6PIS - chains A and B of the 6 polymer chains in the assembly; structure by X-ray diffraction, 2.77 A resolution.

Chain A (and B):
Name: Potassium channel subfamily K member 4
Source organism: Mus musculus
Notes: chain B of this document is another copy of the same molecule, construct and numbering; everything in this record applies to it too
Reference sequence: O88454 (KCNK4_MOUSE); residues 27-301 here correspond to UniProt positions 1-275 (UniProt number = residue number - 26)
Chain sequence (310 residues; each row starts with the number of its first residue):
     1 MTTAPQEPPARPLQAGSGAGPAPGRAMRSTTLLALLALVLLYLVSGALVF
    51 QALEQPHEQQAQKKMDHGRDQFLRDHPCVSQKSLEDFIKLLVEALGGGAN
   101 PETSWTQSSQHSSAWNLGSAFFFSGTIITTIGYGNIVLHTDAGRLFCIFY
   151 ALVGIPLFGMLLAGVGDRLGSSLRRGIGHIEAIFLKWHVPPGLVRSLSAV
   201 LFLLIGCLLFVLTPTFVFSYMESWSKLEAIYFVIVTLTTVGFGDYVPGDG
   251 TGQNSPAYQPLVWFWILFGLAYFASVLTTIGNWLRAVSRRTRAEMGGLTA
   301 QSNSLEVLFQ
Not modelled in the structure: 1-27, 102-112, 248-258, 285-310 (chain B: 1-27, 102-111, 248-255, 285-310)
Differences from the reference sequence: expression tag (1-26, 302-310); engineered mutation Gln107 (Asn81 in O88454), Gln110 (Asn84 in O88454)
Swiss-Prot annotation at these positions:
  - region: Thr130 to Asn135 (Selectivity filter 1), Thr239 to Asp244 (Selectivity filter 2)
  - binding site (K(+)): Thr130, Ile131, Gly132, Tyr133, Thr239, Val240, Gly241, Phe242
Bound ions: K+ site 1: Thr130, Ile131, Thr239, Val240 (shared with Thr130(B), Ile131(B), Thr239(B), Val240(B) of chain B); K+ site 2: Thr130, Thr239 (shared with Thr130(B), Thr239(B) of chain B); K+ site 3: Ile131, Gly132, Val240, Gly241 (shared with Ile131(B), Gly132(B), Val240(B), Gly241(B) of chain B); K+ site 4: Gly132, Tyr133, Gly241, Phe242 (shared with Gly132(B), Tyr133(B), Gly241(B), Phe242(B) of chain B)

How chain A and chain B interact:
Disulfides between the chains: Cys78(A)-Cys78(B)
Residue-residue contacts (185; chain A residue first):
  Ser29(A) - Arg168(B)  hydrogen bond
  Leu32(A) - Leu161(B)
  Leu32(A) - Gly164(B)
  Leu32(A) - Arg168(B)
  Leu35(A) - Leu157(B)  hydrophobic
  Leu35(A) - Leu161(B)  hydrophobic
  Leu36(A) - Leu161(B)  hydrophobic
  Leu36(A) - Leu267(B)  hydrophobic
  Val39(A) - Leu157(B)  hydrophobic
  Val39(A) - Leu161(B)  hydrophobic
  Tyr42(A) - Tyr150(B)  hydrogen bond (side chain-backbone)
  Tyr42(A) - Val153(B)
  Tyr42(A) - Gly154(B)
  Leu43(A) - Phe121(B)  hydrophobic
  Leu43(A) - Ser124(B)
  Leu43(A) - Gly125(B)
  Leu43(A) - Ile128(B)  hydrophobic
  Leu43(A) - Tyr150(B)
  Gly46(A) - Tyr150(B)
  Ala47(A) - Ala120(B)
  Ala47(A) - Phe121(B)
  Ala47(A) - Ser124(B)  hydrogen bond (backbone-side chain)
  Leu48(A) - Leu117(B)  hydrophobic
  Val49(A) - Phe146(B)  hydrophobic
  Phe50(A) - Trp115(B)  hydrophobic
  Phe50(A) - Phe123(B)  hydrophobic
  Phe50(A) - Ser124(B)
  Phe50(A) - Ile127(B)  hydrophobic
  Phe50(A) - Phe146(B)  hydrophobic
  Gln51(A) - Trp115(B)
  Gln51(A) - Asn116(B)
  Gln51(A) - Leu117(B)  hydrogen bond (side chain-backbone)
  Leu53(A) - Thr140(B)
  Leu53(A) - Gly143(B)
  Glu54(A) - Trp115(B)
  Glu54(A) - Leu138(B)
  Glu54(A) - His139(B)  hydrogen bond (side chain-backbone)
  Glu54(A) - Thr140(B)  hydrogen bond
  Gln55(A) - Trp115(B)
  Gln55(A) - Asn116(B)
  His57(A) - Thr140(B)
  Glu58(A) - Ser113(B)  hydrogen bond
  Glu58(A) - Ala114(B)  hydrogen bond (side chain-backbone)
  Glu58(A) - Trp115(B)  hydrogen bond (side chain-backbone)
  Glu58(A) - Asn116(B)
  Gln60(A) - His139(B)
  Ala61(A) - Gly97(B)
  Ala61(A) - Ala99(B)
  Gln62(A) - Ala99(B)
  Gln62(A) - Asn100(B)  hydrogen bond (side chain-backbone)
  Lys64(A) - Leu90(B)
  Lys64(A) - Glu93(B)  salt bridge
  Met65(A) - Leu91(B)  hydrophobic
  Met65(A) - Ala94(B)  hydrophobic
  Met65(A) - Leu95(B)  hydrophobic
  Met65(A) - Ala99(B)  hydrophobic
  Gly68(A) - Leu90(B)
  Arg69(A) - Phe87(B)
  Arg69(A) - Pro101(B)
  Phe72(A) - Phe87(B)  hydrophobic
  His76(A) - Cys78(B)
  His76(A) - Val79(B)
  His76(A) - Ser83(B)  hydrogen bond
  Cys78(A) - His76(B)
  Cys78(A) - Cys78(B)  disulfide
  Val79(A) - His76(B)
  Val79(A) - Val79(B)  hydrophobic
  Ser83(A) - His76(B)  hydrogen bond
  Leu84(A) - Phe87(B)  hydrophobic
  Phe87(A) - Phe72(B)  hydrophobic
  Ile88(A) - Leu91(B)  hydrophobic
  Leu90(A) - Gly68(B)
  Leu91(A) - Met65(B)  hydrophobic
  Leu91(A) - Leu91(B)  hydrophobic
  Val92(A) - Leu95(B)  hydrophobic
  Val92(A) - Pro101(B)  hydrophobic
  Ala94(A) - Met65(B)  hydrophobic
  Leu95(A) - Val92(B)  hydrophobic
  Gly97(A) - His57(B)
  Gly97(A) - Ala61(B)
  Gly98(A) - Glu58(B)
  Ala99(A) - Gln62(B)
  Asn100(A) - Gln62(B)
  Pro101(A) - Met65(B)  hydrophobic
  Pro101(A) - Ile88(B)  hydrophobic
  Ala114(A) - Glu58(B)  hydrogen bond (backbone-side chain)
  Trp115(A) - Phe50(B)  hydrophobic
  Trp115(A) - Gln51(B)  hydrogen bond (backbone-side chain)
  Trp115(A) - Glu54(B)
  Trp115(A) - Gln55(B)
  Trp115(A) - Glu58(B)
  Asn116(A) - Gln51(B)
  Leu117(A) - Leu48(B)  hydrophobic
  Leu117(A) - Gln51(B)
  Ala120(A) - Ala47(B)
  Phe121(A) - Leu43(B)  hydrophobic
  Phe121(A) - Ala47(B)
  Phe123(A) - Phe50(B)  hydrophobic
  Phe123(A) - Phe242(B)  hydrophobic
  Ser124(A) - Leu43(B)
  Ser124(A) - Ala47(B)  hydrogen bond (side chain-backbone)
  Ser124(A) - Phe50(B)
  Gly125(A) - Leu43(B)
  Ile127(A) - Phe50(B)  hydrophobic
  Ile127(A) - Val240(B)
  Ile128(A) - Leu43(B)  hydrophobic
  Thr130(A) - Thr238(B)
  Thr130(A) - Thr239(B)
  Ile131(A) - Val240(B)
  Gly132(A) - Val240(B)
  Gly132(A) - Gly241(B)
  Gly132(A) - Phe242(B)
  Tyr133(A) - Phe242(B)
  Gly134(A) - Phe242(B)
  Val137(A) - Asp244(B)
  Leu138(A) - Phe50(B)  hydrophobic
  Leu138(A) - Glu54(B)
  Leu138(A) - Tyr231(B)
  His139(A) - Glu54(B)  hydrogen bond (backbone-side chain)
  His139(A) - His57(B)
  Thr140(A) - Leu53(B)
  Thr140(A) - Glu54(B)  hydrogen bond
  Thr140(A) - His57(B)
  Asp141(A) - Leu227(B)
  Ala142(A) - Leu53(B)
  Gly143(A) - Leu53(B)
  Arg144(A) - Leu227(B)
  Arg144(A) - Glu228(B)  salt bridge
  Arg144(A) - Tyr231(B)
  Arg144(A) - Tyr245(B)  hydrogen bond
  Phe146(A) - Val49(B)  hydrophobic
  Phe146(A) - Phe50(B)  hydrophobic
  Cys147(A) - Phe50(B)  hydrophobic
  Ile148(A) - Ile230(B)  hydrophobic
  Ile148(A) - Ile234(B)  hydrophobic
  Tyr150(A) - Tyr42(B)  hydrogen bond (backbone-side chain)
  Tyr150(A) - Leu43(B)
  Tyr150(A) - Gly46(B)
  Tyr150(A) - Phe50(B)  hydrophobic
  Leu152(A) - Phe273(B)  hydrophobic
  Leu152(A) - Ile280(B)
  Val153(A) - Tyr42(B)
  Val153(A) - Leu284(B)
  Gly154(A) - Tyr42(B)
  Ile155(A) - Thr238(B)
  Pro156(A) - Leu277(B)
  Pro156(A) - Ile280(B)  hydrophobic
  Pro156(A) - Leu284(B)  hydrophobic
  Leu157(A) - Leu35(B)  hydrophobic
  Leu157(A) - Val39(B)  hydrophobic
  Leu157(A) - Tyr42(B)  hydrophobic
  Leu157(A) - Leu284(B)
  Met160(A) - Gly281(B)
  Met160(A) - Leu284(B)  hydrophobic
  Leu161(A) - Leu35(B)  hydrophobic
  Leu161(A) - Val39(B)  hydrophobic
  Gly164(A) - Leu32(B)
  Arg168(A) - Arg28(B)
  Arg168(A) - Leu32(B)
  Leu227(A) - Asp141(B)
  Leu227(A) - Arg144(B)
  Glu228(A) - Arg144(B)  salt bridge
  Ile230(A) - Ile148(B)  hydrophobic
  Tyr231(A) - Leu138(B)
  Tyr231(A) - Arg144(B)
  Ile234(A) - Ile148(B)  hydrophobic
  Thr238(A) - Thr130(B)
  Thr238(A) - Ile155(B)
  Thr239(A) - Thr130(B)
  Val240(A) - Ile127(B)
  Val240(A) - Ile131(B)
  Val240(A) - Gly132(B)
  Gly241(A) - Gly132(B)
  Phe242(A) - Phe123(B)  hydrophobic
  Phe242(A) - Ile127(B)  hydrophobic
  Phe242(A) - Gly132(B)
  Phe242(A) - Tyr133(B)
  Phe242(A) - Gly134(B)
  Asp244(A) - Val137(B)
  Tyr245(A) - Arg144(B)  hydrogen bond
  Leu277(A) - Ile155(B)  hydrophobic
  Leu277(A) - Pro156(B)
  Ile280(A) - Leu152(B)
  Ile280(A) - Pro156(B)  hydrophobic
  Gly281(A) - Met160(B)
Interface residues without a listed pair, chain A (103 interface residues in all): Leu38, Leu40, Val44, Ser113, Phe149, Phe273, Leu284
Interface residues without a listed pair, chain B (106 interface residues in all): Leu38, Leu40, Val44, Lys64, Arg69, Pro77, Leu84, Gly98, Thr126, Ala142, Cys147, Phe149, Val165

Overview:
The interface between chain A and chain B involves 103 residues on one side and 106 on the other; the contacts
include 1 disulfide bond, 20 hydrogen bonds and 3 salt bridges. Polar contacts include Lys64(A)-Glu93(B),
Arg144(A)-Glu228(B) and Ser29(A)-Arg168(B).
Both chains are Potassium channel subfamily K member 4 (Mus musculus). Entry 6PIS (Mouse two pore domain K+
channel TRAAK (K2P4.1) - Fab complex structure) was determined by X-ray diffraction.
